Entry 7PSL (electron microscopy, 3.30 A resolution); this record covers chains A and B.

Chain A (and B):
Protein: Iron-sulfur clusters transporter ATM1, mitochondrial
Source organism: Saccharomyces cerevisiae (strain ATCC 204508 / S288c)
Notes: EC 7.-.-.-; chain B of this document is another copy of the same molecule, construct and numbering; everything in this record applies to it too
UniProtKB: P40416 (ATM1_YEAST); residue numbers follow UniProt; this construct covers 92-690
Amino-acid sequence (607 residues; numbered 92 to 698; the number before each row is that of its first residue):
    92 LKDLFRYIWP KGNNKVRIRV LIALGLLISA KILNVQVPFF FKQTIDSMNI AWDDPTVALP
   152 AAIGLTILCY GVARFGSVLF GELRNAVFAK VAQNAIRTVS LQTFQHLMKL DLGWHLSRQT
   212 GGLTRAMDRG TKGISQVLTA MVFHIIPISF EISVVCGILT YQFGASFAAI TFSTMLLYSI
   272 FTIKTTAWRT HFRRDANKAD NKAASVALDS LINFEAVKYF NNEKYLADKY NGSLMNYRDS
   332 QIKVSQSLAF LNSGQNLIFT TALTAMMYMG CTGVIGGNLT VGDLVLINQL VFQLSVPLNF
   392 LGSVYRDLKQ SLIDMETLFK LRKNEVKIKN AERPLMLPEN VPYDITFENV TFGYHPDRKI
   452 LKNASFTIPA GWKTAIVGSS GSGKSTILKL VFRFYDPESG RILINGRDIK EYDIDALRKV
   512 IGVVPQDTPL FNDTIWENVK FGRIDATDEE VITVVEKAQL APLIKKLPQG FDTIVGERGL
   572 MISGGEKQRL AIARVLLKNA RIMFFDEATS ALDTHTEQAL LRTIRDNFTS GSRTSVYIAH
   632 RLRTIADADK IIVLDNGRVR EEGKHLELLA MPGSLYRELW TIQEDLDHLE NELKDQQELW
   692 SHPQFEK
Not modelled in the structure: 692-698
Differences from the reference sequence: expression tag (691-698)
Ligand contacts: lauryl oleyl phosphatidyl ethanolamine (LOP; (1R)-2-{[(R)-(2-aminoethoxy)(hydroxy)phosphoryl]oxy}-1-[(dodecanoyloxy)methyl]ethyl (9Z)-octadec-9-enoate): Ile119, Ile123, Val126, Gln127, Phe130, Gln134, Ser240, Phe241, Ser244, Val245, Gly248, Ile249, Tyr252, Gln253
UniProt features mapped onto this chain:
  - binding site (glutathione): Arg280 to Arg284, Asn343 to Gln346, Gly393
  - binding site (ATP): Tyr445, Gly469 to Lys480
  - mutagenesis: Arg216 (R216Q: Decreases ATP hydrolysis. Decreases transporter activity), Lys475 (K475M: Loss of function; significant decrease in ATP-binding; no homodimerization; Decreases ATP hydrolysis. Decreases transporter activity), Glu598 (E598A: Loss of function; slight decrease in ATP-binding), Leu666 to Leu690 (Impairs protein stability)
From the paper describing this entry:
  - conformationally variable residues (helix shift, order/disorder transition): Leu92 to Trp100, Leu666 to Leu690
  - contacts within the chain: Asp94-Lys414, Tyr98-Gln193 (hydrogen bond)
  - binding site for lauryl oleyl phosphatidyl ethanolamine: Gln127, Tyr252, Gln253
  - self-association interface (contacts with another copy of this molecule); pairs are residue here / residue on that copy: Gln687-Asp676, Gln687-Ile673 (backbone contact), Leu690-Ile673 (hydrophobic contact), Ile673, Leu677, Leu680, Leu684
  - mutagenesis - E598Q: abolished catalytic activity

Chain A / chain B interface:
Pairs across the interface (186):
  Phe132(A) with Met358(B), hydrophobic; Asn379(B)
  Thr135(A) with Met358(B)
  Ile136(A) with Val372(B); Val376(B), hydrophobic
  Met139(A) with Cys362(B), hydrophobic
  Asn140(A) with Asn140(B), hydrogen bond
  Trp143(A) with Ile366(B)
  Asp145(A) with Ile366(B)
  Pro146(A) with Ile366(B); Gly367(B)
  Val148(A) with Ile366(B), hydrophobic
  Leu150(A) with Tyr359(B), hydrophobic; Cys362(B), hydrophobic
  Ile158(A) with Thr355(B)
  Tyr161(A) with Met358(B), hydrophobic; Asn379(B), hydrogen bond
  Gly162(A) with Thr351(B); Thr355(B)
  Arg165(A) with Asn347(B); Thr351(B); Leu354(B); Phe383(B)
  Phe166(A) with Ser344(B)
  Val169(A) with Asn347(B)
  Leu170(A) with Ser344(B)
  Glu173(A) with Ala340(B); Asn343(B)
  Ala180(A) with Ile333(B); Ser336(B)
  Lys181(A) with Ile333(B)
  Gln184(A) with Tyr328(B); Gln332(B); Ile333(B)
  Asn185(A) with Arg329(B)
  Arg188(A) with Asn322(B); Leu325(B)
  Leu192(A) with Ala318(B); Asn322(B)
  Phe195(A) with Ala298(B), hydrophobic; Ser301(B); Tyr321(B), hydrophobic
  Leu198(A) with Phe305(B)
  Met199(A) with Ser301(B); Leu302(B), hydrophobic; Phe305(B), hydrophobic; Val308(B), hydrophobic; Lys309(B), hydrogen bond (backbone-side chain); Glu314(B)
  Leu203(A) with Phe305(B), hydrophobic
  Thr211(A) with Ile303(B)
  Thr215(A) with Leu299(B)
  Ser296(A) with Arg569(B)
  Ala298(A) with Phe195(B), hydrophobic
  Leu299(A) with Thr215(B)
  Asp300(A) with Phe522(B); Asn523(B), hydrogen bond
  Ser301(A) with Phe195(B); Met199(B)
  Leu302(A) with Met199(B), hydrophobic
  Ile303(A) with Thr211(B)
  Asn304(A) with Pro520(B); Phe522(B)
  Phe305(A) with Leu198(B); Met199(B), hydrophobic; Leu203(B), hydrophobic; Phe485(B), hydrophobic
  Glu306(A) with Lys480(B), salt bridge
  Ala307(A) with Pro520(B), hydrophobic; Phe532(B)
  Val308(A) with Met199(B), hydrophobic; Phe532(B), hydrophobic
  Lys309(A) with Met199(B), hydrogen bond (side chain-backbone); Phe483(B); Phe485(B); Arg509(B)
  Tyr310(A) with Leu479(B); Phe483(B), hydrophobic; Ile512(B); Val514(B), hydrophobic; Lys589(B), hydrogen bond (backbone-side chain)
  Phe311(A) with Phe532(B), hydrophobic; Lys589(B)
  Asn312(A) with Asp506(B), hydrogen bond; Arg509(B); Lys510(B), hydrogen bond (side chain-backbone)
  Asn313(A) with Phe532(B), hydrogen bond (side chain-backbone); Gly533(B); Ile535(B)
  Glu314(A) with Met199(B)
  Tyr316(A) with Glu528(B), hydrogen bond; Ile535(B), hydrophobic
  Leu317(A) with Phe532(B), hydrophobic
  Ala318(A) with Leu192(B)
  Lys320(A) with Asp524(B), salt bridge; Glu528(B), salt bridge
  Asn322(A) with Arg188(B); Leu192(B)
  Leu325(A) with Arg188(B)
  Tyr328(A) with Gln184(B)
  Arg329(A) with Asn185(B)
  Gln332(A) with Gln184(B)
  Ile333(A) with Ala180(B); Lys181(B); Gln184(B)
  Ser336(A) with Ala180(B)
  Ala340(A) with Glu173(B)
  Asn343(A) with Glu173(B)
  Ser344(A) with Phe166(B); Leu170(B)
  Asn347(A) with Arg165(B); Val169(B)
  Thr351(A) with Gly162(B); Arg165(B)
  Leu354(A) with Arg165(B)
  Thr355(A) with Ile158(B); Gly162(B)
  Met358(A) with Phe132(B), hydrophobic; Thr135(B); Tyr161(B), hydrophobic
  Tyr359(A) with Leu150(B), hydrophobic
  Cys362(A) with Met139(B), hydrophobic; Leu150(B), hydrophobic
  Ile366(A) with Trp143(B); Asp145(B); Pro146(B); Val148(B), hydrophobic
  Gly367(A) with Pro146(B)
  Val372(A) with Ile136(B)
  Val376(A) with Ile136(B), hydrophobic
  Asn379(A) with Phe132(B); Tyr161(B), hydrogen bond
  Gln380(A) with Gln380(B)
  Phe383(A) with Arg165(B); Phe383(B), hydrophobic
  Leu479(A) with Tyr310(B)
  Lys480(A) with Glu306(B), salt bridge
  Phe483(A) with Lys309(B); Tyr310(B), hydrophobic
  Phe485(A) with Phe305(B), hydrophobic; Lys309(B)
  Asp506(A) with Asn312(B), hydrogen bond
  Arg509(A) with Lys309(B); Asn312(B)
  Lys510(A) with Asn312(B), hydrogen bond (backbone-side chain)
  Ile512(A) with Tyr310(B)
  Val514(A) with Tyr310(B), hydrophobic
  Pro520(A) with Asn304(B); Ala307(B), hydrophobic
  Phe522(A) with Asp300(B); Asn304(B)
  Asn523(A) with Asp300(B), hydrogen bond
  Asp524(A) with Lys320(B), salt bridge
  Glu528(A) with Tyr316(B), hydrogen bond; Lys320(B), salt bridge
  Phe532(A) with Ala307(B); Val308(B), hydrophobic; Phe311(B), hydrophobic; Asn313(B), hydrogen bond (backbone-side chain); Leu317(B), hydrophobic
  Gly533(A) with Asn313(B)
  Ile535(A) with Asn313(B); Tyr316(B), hydrophobic
  Arg569(A) with Ser296(B)
  Lys589(A) with Tyr310(B), hydrogen bond (side chain-backbone); Phe311(B)
  His631(A) with Trp691(B)
  Ile673(A) with Gln687(B), hydrogen bond (backbone-side chain); Trp691(B), hydrophobic
  Gln674(A) with Trp691(B)
  Asp676(A) with Gln687(B)
  Leu677(A) with Gln687(B); Trp691(B), hydrophobic
  Leu680(A) with Glu683(B); Leu684(B)
  Glu681(A) with Leu684(B)
  Glu683(A) with Leu680(B)
  Leu684(A) with Leu680(B); Glu681(B)
  Gln687(A) with Ile673(B), hydrogen bond (side chain-backbone); Asp676(B); Leu677(B)
  Trp691(A) with His631(B); Ile673(B), hydrophobic; Gln674(B); Leu677(B), hydrophobic
Also at the interface, not in a pair above, chain A (126 interface residues in all): Thr147, Ala177, Ser191, Gln196, Leu201, His206, Leu214, Met218, Lys223, Asp291, Tyr321, Gln337, Leu348, Val365, Leu375, Arg585, Val586, Arg632, Gln688, Leu690
Also at the interface, not in a pair above, chain B (126 interface residues in all): Thr147, Ala177, Ser191, Gln196, Leu201, His206, Leu214, Met218, Lys223, Asp291, Gln337, Leu348, Val365, Leu375, Arg585, Val586, Arg632, Gln688, Leu690

Overview:
Chain A and chain B each contribute 126 residues to their interface; the contacts include 19 hydrogen bonds
and 6 salt bridges. Polar pairs include Glu306(A)-Lys480(B), Lys320(A)-Asp524(B) and Lys320(A)-Glu528(B). From
the paper: a binding site for lauryl oleyl phosphatidyl ethanolamine at Gln127(A), Tyr252(A) and Gln253(A);
E598Q of chain A abolishes catalytic activity.
Chain A and chain B are both Iron-sulfur clusters transporter ATM1, mitochondrial (Saccharomyces cerevisiae
(strain ATCC 204508 / S288c)); the structure, S. cerevisiae Atm1 in MSP1D1 nanodiscs in nucleotide-free state,
was determined by electron microscopy (same publication as 7PSM and 7PSN).
